Entry 1ABW (X-ray diffraction, 2.00 A resolution); this record covers chains A and B of the 3 polymer chains in the assembly.

# Chain A
Name: Hemoglobin-based blood substitute
Source organism: Homo sapiens
Notes: engineered mutation(s): CHAIN A IS COMPOSED OF TWO COPIES OF HEMOGLOBIN ALPHA CHAIN JOINED BY AN ADDITIONAL RESIDUE, GLY 142
UniProtKB: P69905 (HBA_HUMAN); residues 143-283 here correspond to UniProt positions 1-141 (UniProt number = residue number - 142)
Chain sequence (283 residues; row label = number of the first residue in the row):
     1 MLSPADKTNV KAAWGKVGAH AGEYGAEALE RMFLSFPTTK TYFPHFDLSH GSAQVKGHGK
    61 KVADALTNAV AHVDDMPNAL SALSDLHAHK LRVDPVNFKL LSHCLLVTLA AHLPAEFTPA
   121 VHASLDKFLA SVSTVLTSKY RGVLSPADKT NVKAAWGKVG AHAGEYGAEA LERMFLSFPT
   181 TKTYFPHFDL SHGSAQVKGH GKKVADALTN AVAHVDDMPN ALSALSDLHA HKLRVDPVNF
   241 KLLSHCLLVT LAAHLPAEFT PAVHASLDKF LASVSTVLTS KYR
Ion coordination: heme Fe site 1 near His87 (its only coordinating residue here); heme Fe site 2 near His229 (its only coordinating residue here)
Residues lining bound ligands:
  - heme (HEM), molecule 1: Met32, Thr39, Tyr42, Phe43, His45, Phe46, His58, Lys61, Val62, Ala65, Leu66, Leu83, Leu86, His87, Leu91, Val93, Asn97, Phe98, Leu101, Val132, Ser133, Leu136
  - heme (HEM), molecule 2: Met174, Thr181, Tyr184, Phe185, His187, Phe188, His200, Lys203, Val204, Ala207, Leu208, Leu225, Leu228, His229, Leu233, Val235, Asn239, Phe240, Leu243, Val274, Leu278
  - leucine / methionine: Ser138, Arg141, Gly142, Val143, Leu144, Ser145, Pro146, Asp148, Lys149, Val215, Met218, Ser266, Lys269, Phe270, Ala272, Ser273
Swiss-Prot annotation at these positions:
  - site: Lys203 (Not glycated)

# Chain B
Name: Hemoglobin-based blood substitute
Source organism: Homo sapiens
Notes: engineered mutation(s): CHAIN A IS COMPOSED OF TWO COPIES OF HEMOGLOBIN ALPHA CHAIN JOINED BY AN ADDITIONAL RESIDUE, GLY 142
UniProtKB: P68871 (HBB_HUMAN); residues 2-146 here = UniProt positions 2-146
Chain sequence (146 residues; numbered 1 to 146; the number before each row is that of its first residue):
     1 MHLTPEEKSA VTALWGKVNV DEVGGEALGR LLVVYPWTQR FFESFGDLST PDAVMGNPKV
    61 KAHGKKVLGA FSDGLAHLDN LKGTFATLSE LHCDKLHVDP ENFRLLGKVL VCVLAHHFGK
   121 EFTPPVQAAY QKVVAGVANA LAHKYH
Differences from the reference sequence: conflict Lys108 (Asn in P68871)
Ion coordination: heme Fe near His92 (its only coordinating residue here)
Residues lining bound ligands: heme (HEM): Leu31, Thr38, Phe41, Phe42, His63, Lys66, Val67, Ala70, Phe71, Phe85, Leu88, Leu91, His92, Leu96, Val98, Asn102, Phe103, Leu106, Val137, Leu141
Swiss-Prot annotation at these positions:
  - natural variant: Leu3 (H3L: In Graz; this construct carries the variant), Glu7 (E7A: In G-Makassar; E7K: In Hb C; E7Q: In Machida; E7V: In SKCA), Lys8 (E8K: In G-Siriraj; this construct carries the variant), Val11 (A11V: In Iraq-Halabja; this construct carries the variant), Gly16 (W16G: In Randwick; this construct carries the variant), Val23 (E23V: In D-Granada; this construct carries the variant), Gly24 (V24G: In Miyashiro; this construct carries the variant), Gly25 (G25D: In Moscva; G25R: In Riverdale-Bronx; G25V: In Savannah), Leu32 (L32P: In Yokohama), Val33 (L33V: In Muscat; this construct carries the variant), Arg40 (Q40R: In Tianshui; this construct carries the variant), Phe42 (F42Y: In Mequon; deletion: In Bruxelles), 11 further natural variant entries in UniProt

# How chain A and chain B interact
Pairs across the interface (63; chain A residue first):
  Arg31(A) - Phe122(B)  hydrogen bond (side chain-backbone)
  Arg31(A) - Thr123(B)
  Arg31(A) - Pro124(B)
  Arg31(A) - Gln127(B)  hydrogen bond
  Leu34(A) - Pro124(B)  hydrophobic
  Leu34(A) - Ala128(B)
  Ser35(A) - Gln127(B)
  Ser35(A) - Ala128(B)
  Ser35(A) - Gln131(B)
  Phe36(A) - Gln131(B)
  His103(A) - Lys108(B)
  His103(A) - Val111(B)
  His103(A) - Gln127(B)
  His103(A) - Gln131(B)  hydrogen bond
  Cys104(A) - Gln127(B)
  Val107(A) - Val111(B)  hydrophobic
  Val107(A) - Ala115(B)  hydrophobic
  Val107(A) - Gln127(B)
  Ala110(A) - Cys112(B)
  Ala110(A) - Ala115(B)
  Ala110(A) - His116(B)
  Ala111(A) - Ala115(B)
  Ala111(A) - Gly119(B)
  Leu113(A) - His116(B)
  Pro114(A) - His116(B)  hydrogen bond (backbone-side chain)
  Phe117(A) - Arg30(B)  hydrogen bond (backbone-side chain)
  Phe117(A) - His116(B)
  Thr118(A) - Arg30(B)  hydrogen bond (backbone-side chain)
  Pro119(A) - Arg30(B)
  Pro119(A) - Val33(B)
  Pro119(A) - Met55(B)  hydrophobic
  His122(A) - Arg30(B)  hydrogen bond
  His122(A) - Val34(B)
  His122(A) - Cys112(B)
  Ala123(A) - Val34(B)  hydrophobic
  Asp126(A) - Val34(B)
  Asp126(A) - Tyr35(B)  hydrogen bond
  Pro179(A) - His146(B)
  Thr180(A) - Pro100(B)
  Lys182(A) - His146(B)  hydrogen bond (side chain-backbone)
  Thr183(A) - His97(B)
  Thr183(A) - Asp99(B)
  Thr183(A) - Tyr145(B)
  Tyr184(A) - Arg40(B)
  Tyr184(A) - Asp99(B)  hydrogen bond
  Pro186(A) - His97(B)
  Leu233(A) - Arg40(B)  hydrogen bond (backbone-side chain)
  Arg234(A) - Pro36(B)  hydrogen bond (side chain-backbone)
  Arg234(A) - Trp37(B)
  Arg234(A) - Gln39(B)
  Arg234(A) - Arg40(B)  hydrogen bond (backbone-side chain)
  Asp236(A) - Trp37(B)  hydrogen bond
  Asp236(A) - Asp99(B)
  Asp236(A) - Glu101(B)
  Asp236(A) - Leu105(B)
  Pro237(A) - Trp37(B)
  Val238(A) - Glu101(B)
  Asn239(A) - Asp99(B)  hydrogen bond
  Tyr282(A) - Trp37(B)  hydrophobic
  Arg283(A) - Val34(B)  hydrogen bond (side chain-backbone)
  Arg283(A) - Tyr35(B)
  Arg283(A) - Pro36(B)
  Arg283(A) - Trp37(B)
Interface residues without a listed pair, chain A (33 interface residues in all): Glu30, Leu106
Interface residues without a listed pair, chain B (33 interface residues in all): Glu26, Glu43, Val98, Lys120, Pro125

# Summary
The chain A/chain B interface involves 33 residues from each chain; the contacts include 16 hydrogen bonds.
Polar pairs include Arg31(A)-Phe122(B), Arg31(A)-Gln127(B) and His103(A)-Gln131(B). Bound to chain A: leucine
/ methionine and heme. Ligands of chain B: heme.
Here chain A is Hemoglobin-based blood substitute and chain B is Hemoglobin-based blood substitute, both from
Homo sapiens. Entry 1ABW (Deoxy RHB1.1 (recombinant hemoglobin)) was determined by X-ray diffraction (same
publication as 1ABY).
